PDB entry 1XMI | X-ray diffraction, 2.25 A resolution | chains B and D of the 5 polymer chains in the assembly

[Chain B (and D)]
Protein: Cystic fibrosis transmembrane conductance regulator
Source organism: Homo sapiens
Notes: EC 3.6.3.49; fragment: nucleotide binding domain one; chain D of this document is another copy of the same molecule, construct and numbering; everything in this record applies to it too
UniProt: P13569 (CFTR_HUMAN); residue numbers follow UniProt; this construct covers 388-678
Sequence (291 residues; each row starts with the number of its first residue):
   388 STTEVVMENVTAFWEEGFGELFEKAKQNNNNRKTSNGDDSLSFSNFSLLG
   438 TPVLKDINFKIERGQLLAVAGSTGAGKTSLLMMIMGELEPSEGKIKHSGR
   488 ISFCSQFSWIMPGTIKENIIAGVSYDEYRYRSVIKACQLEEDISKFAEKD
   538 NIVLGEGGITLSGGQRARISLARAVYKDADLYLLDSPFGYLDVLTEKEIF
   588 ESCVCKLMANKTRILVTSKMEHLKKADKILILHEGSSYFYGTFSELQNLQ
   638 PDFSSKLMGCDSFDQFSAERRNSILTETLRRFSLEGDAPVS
Not modelled in the structure: 414-428, 533-538, 542-546, 672-678 (chain D: 411-425, 544-545, 673-678)
Construct notes: cloning artifact (388); engineered mutation S429 (Phe in P13569), A508 (Phe in P13569), R667 (His in P13569)
Bound ions: Mg2+: T465, Q493 (together with ATP)
Small-molecule neighbours: ATP (adenosine-5'-triphosphate): W401, V440, S459, T460, G461, A462, G463, K464, T465, S466, Q493
UniProt features mapped onto this chain:
  - binding site (ATP): W401, S434, G458 to T465, Q493
  - modified residue (Phosphoserine): S549, S660, S670
  - lipidation: C524 (S-palmitoyl cysteine)
  - natural variant: D443 (D443Y: In CBAVD; uncertain significance), A455 (A455E: In CF), V456 (V456F: In CF), G458 (G458V: In CF), M470 (V470M: this construct carries the variant), G480 (G480C: In CF), S492 (S492F: In CF), E504 (E504Q: In CF), I506 (I506M; I506V), I507 (I507V; deletion: In CF), D513 (D513G: In CBAVD), V520 (V520F: In CF), 31 further natural variant entries in UniProt
  - mutagenesis: K464 (K464A: Decreases glutathione uptake; K464M: Impaired maturation of glycan chains indicating impaired trafficking from the endoplasmic reticulum to the cell membrane), I539 (I539T: Enhances trafficking from the endoplasmic reticulum to the cell membrane)

[How chain B and chain D interact]
Pairs across the interface - 7 pairs, chain B then chain D:
  R487(B) with K522(D)
  Y512(B) with E585(D); R668(D)
  D513(B) with E672(D)
  E514(B) with R668(D); F669(D)
  Y515(B) with E672(D)
Other interface residues (no listed pair), chain B (6 interface residues in all): G509
Other interface residues (no listed pair), chain D (6 interface residues in all): K593

[Summary]
The chain B/chain D interface involves 6 residues from each chain. Bound to chain B: ATP. The Mg2+ site is
built by T465(B) and Q493(B). Curated annotation (UniProt) lists 11 ATP-binding residues and 2 mutagenesis
sites on chain B.
Both chains are Cystic fibrosis transmembrane conductance regulator (Homo sapiens). Entry 1XMI (Crystal
structure of human F508A NBD1 domain with ATP) was determined by X-ray diffraction together with 1XMJ from the
same study.
